6XJX - chains Q and R of the 10 polymer chains in the assembly; structure by electron microscopy, 4.60 A resolution (low resolution: residue-level contacts below are approximate; hydrogen-bond / salt-bridge calls are withheld).

Chain Q:
Molecule: Calcium uptake protein 1, mitochondrial
From: Homo sapiens
UniProtKB: Q9BPX6 (MICU1_HUMAN); numbering as in UniProt (aligned over 1-476)
Amino-acid sequence (476 residues; each row starts with the number of its first residue):
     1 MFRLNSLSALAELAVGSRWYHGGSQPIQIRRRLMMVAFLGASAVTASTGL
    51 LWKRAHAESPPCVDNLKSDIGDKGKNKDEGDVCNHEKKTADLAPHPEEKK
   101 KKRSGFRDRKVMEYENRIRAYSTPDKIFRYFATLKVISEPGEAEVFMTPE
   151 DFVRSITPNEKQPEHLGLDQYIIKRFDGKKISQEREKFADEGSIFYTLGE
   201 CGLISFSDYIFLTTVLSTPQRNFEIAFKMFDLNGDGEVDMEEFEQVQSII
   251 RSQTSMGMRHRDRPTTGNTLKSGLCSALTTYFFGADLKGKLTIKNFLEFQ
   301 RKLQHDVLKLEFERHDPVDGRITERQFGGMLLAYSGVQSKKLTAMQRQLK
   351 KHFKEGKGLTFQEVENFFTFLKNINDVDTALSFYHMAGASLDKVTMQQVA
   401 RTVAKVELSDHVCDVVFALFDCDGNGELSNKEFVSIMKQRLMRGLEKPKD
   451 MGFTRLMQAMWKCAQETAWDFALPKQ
Not modelled in the structure: 1-103, 471-476
Swiss-Prot annotation at these positions:
  - region: Lys99 to Lys110 (Polybasic region), Lys126 to Arg129 (K/R-ring), Arg259 to Arg263 (K/R-ring), Arg455 to Gln465 (C-helix region)
  - binding site (Ca(2+)): Asp231, Asn233, Asp235, Glu237, Glu242, Asp421, Asp423, Asn425, Glu427, Glu432
  - modified residue: Ser122 (Phosphoserine), Arg455 (Asymmetric dimethylarginine)
  - natural variant: Arg18 to Gln476 (deletion: In MPXPS), Arg129 to Gln476 (deletion: In MPXPS), Arg129 (R129P: In MPXPS; uncertain significance), Arg185 (deletion: In MPXPS)
  - mutagenesis: Lys99 to Arg103 (Abolishes interaction with EMRE/SMDT1), Lys99 to Lys102 (Abolishes interaction with EMRE/SMDT1 while maintaining interaction with MICU2), Phe106 (F106A: Slightly decreased ability to inhibit MCU channel activity in absence of calcium), Tyr114 (Y114A: Decreased ability to inhibit MCU channel activity in absence of calcium), Arg117 (R117A: Slightly decreased ability to inhibit MCU channel activity in absence of calcium), Arg119 (R119E: Impaired interaction with MCU; R119K: Does not affect interaction with MCU), Tyr121 (Y121A: Decreased ability to inhibit MCU channel activity in absence of calcium), Lys126 to Arg129 (Abolished ability to inhibit MCU channel activity in absence of calcium; when associated with 259-E--E-263), Lys126 (K126A: Abolished ability to inhibit MCU channel activity in absence of calcium; K126E: Abolished ability to inhibit MCU in absence of calcium), Arg129 (R129A: Decreased ability to inhibit MCU channel activity in absence of calcium), Arg154 (R154K: Does not affect interaction with MCU; R154Q: Impaired interaction with MCU), Arg221 (R221A: Abolishes homooligomerization), 14 further mutagenesis entries in UniProt

Chain R:
Molecule: Calcium uptake protein 2, mitochondrial
From: Homo sapiens
UniProtKB: Q8IYU8 (MICU2_HUMAN); residues 1-434 here = UniProt positions 1-434
Amino-acid sequence (434 residues; numbered 1 to 434; the number before each row is that of its first residue):
     1 MAAAAGSCARVAAWGGKLRRGLAVSRQAVRSPGPLAAAVAGAALAGAGAA
    51 WHHSRVSVAARDGSFTVSAQKNVEHGIIYIGKPSLRKQRFMQFSSLEHEG
   101 EYYMTPRDFLFSVMFEQMERKTSVKKLTKKDIEDTLSGIQTAGCGSTFFR
   151 DLGDKGLISYTEYLFLLTILTKPHSGFHVAFKMLDTDGNEMIEKREFFKL
   201 QKIISKQDDLMTVKTNETGYQEAIVKEPEINTTLQMRFFGKRGQRKLHYK
   251 EFRRFMENLQTEIQEMEFLQFSKGLSFMRKEDFAEWLLFFTNTENKDIYW
   301 KNVREKLSAGESISLDEFKSFCHFTTHLEDFAIAMQMFSLAHRPVRLAEF
   351 KRAVKVATGQELSNNILDTVFKIFDLDGDECLSHEEFLGVLKNRMHRGLW
   401 VPQHQSIQEYWKCVKKESIKGVKEVWKQAGKGLF
Not modelled in the structure: 1-86, 207-228, 400-434
Swiss-Prot annotation at these positions:
  - binding site (Ca(2+)): Asp185, Asp187, Asn189, Met191, Glu193, Glu196, Asp375, Asp377, Asp379, Cys381, Glu386
  - modified residue: Ser205 (Phosphoserine)
  - mutagenesis: Arg107 (R107E: Does not affect its ability to regulate the activity of MCU; when associated with 120-E-E-121 and R-154), Arg120 to Lys121 (Does not affect its ability to regulate the activity of MCU; when associated with E-107 and R-154), Asp154 (D154R: Does not affect its ability to regulate the activity of MCU; when associated with E-107 and 120-E-E-121), Lys172 (K172A: Does not affect interaction with MICU1), Asp185 (D185A: Abolishes mitochondrial Ca(2+) uptake; when associated with A-375 and A-386. In EF1(mut); decreased calcium-binding and abolished ability to interact with MICU1 when associated with K-196), Glu196 (E196K: In EF1(mut); decreased calcium-binding and abolished ability to interact with MICU1 when associated with A-185), Lys206 (K206A: Does not affect interaction with MICU2), Glu329 (E329A: Does not affect interaction with MICU1), Gln336 (Q336A: Decreased interaction with MICU1), Arg352 (R352A: Abolished interaction with MICU1; R352E: Abilished interaction with MICU1 and ability to regulate the activity of MCU), Asp375 (D375A: Abolishes mitochondrial Ca(2+) uptake; when associated with A-185 and A-386), Glu386 (E386A: Abolishes mitochondrial Ca(2+) uptake; when associated with A-185 and A-375)

How chain Q and chain R interact:
Residue-residue contacts (35):
  Arg221(Q) - Asp330(R)
  Asn222(Q) - Ile333(R)
  Ile225(Q) - Asp330(R)
  Ile225(Q) - Ile333(R)
  Ile225(Q) - Ala334(R)
  Ile225(Q) - Met337(R)
  Ala226(Q) - Met337(R)
  Lys228(Q) - Arg352(R)
  Lys228(Q) - Val356(R)
  Met229(Q) - Ala334(R)
  Met229(Q) - Met337(R)
  Met229(Q) - Phe338(R)
  Met229(Q) - Arg352(R)
  Met229(Q) - Val356(R)
  Phe230(Q) - Phe338(R)
  Phe230(Q) - Arg352(R)
  Asp231(Q) - Arg352(R)
  Leu232(Q) - Arg352(R)
  Asn233(Q) - Arg352(R)
  Gly234(Q) - Arg352(R)
  Ile249(Q) - Leu340(R)
  Gln253(Q) - Leu340(R)
  Thr379(Q) - Val179(R)
  Ala380(Q) - Val179(R)
  Ala380(Q) - Met183(R)
  Phe383(Q) - Met183(R)
  Phe383(Q) - Ile203(R)
  Phe383(Q) - Ile204(R)
  Tyr384(Q) - Met183(R)
  Met386(Q) - Ile203(R)
  Ala387(Q) - Lys199(R)
  Ala387(Q) - Ile203(R)
  Thr402(Q) - Thr186(R)
  Val403(Q) - Lys182(R)
  Trp469(Q) - Glu294(R)
Other interface residues (no listed pair), chain Q (24 interface residues in all): Asp235, Ser252
Other interface residues (no listed pair), chain R (23 interface residues in all): Ser175, Lys206, Asn295, Ala341, Glu349, Ala353, Lys355

In short:
The interface between chain Q and chain R involves 24 residues on one side and 23 on the other. UniProt lists
10 Ca2+-binding residues and 40 mutagenesis sites on chain Q; 11 Ca2+-binding residues and 13 mutagenesis
sites on chain R.
Chain Q is Calcium uptake protein 1, mitochondrial and chain R is Calcium uptake protein 2, mitochondrial,
both from Homo sapiens; the structure, MCU holocomplex in Low-calcium blocking state, was determined by
electron microscopy (same publication as 6XJV).
